PDB entry 7FCV | electron microscopy, 2.90 A resolution | chains B and C of the 4 polymer chains in the assembly

== Chain B (and C) ==
Molecule: Potassium channel AKT1
Organism: Arabidopsis thaliana
Notes: chain C of this document is another copy of the same molecule, construct and numbering; everything in this record applies to it too
UniProt: Q38998 (AKT1_ARATH); residue numbers follow UniProt; this construct covers 1-857
Sequence (857 residues; each row starts with the number of its first residue):
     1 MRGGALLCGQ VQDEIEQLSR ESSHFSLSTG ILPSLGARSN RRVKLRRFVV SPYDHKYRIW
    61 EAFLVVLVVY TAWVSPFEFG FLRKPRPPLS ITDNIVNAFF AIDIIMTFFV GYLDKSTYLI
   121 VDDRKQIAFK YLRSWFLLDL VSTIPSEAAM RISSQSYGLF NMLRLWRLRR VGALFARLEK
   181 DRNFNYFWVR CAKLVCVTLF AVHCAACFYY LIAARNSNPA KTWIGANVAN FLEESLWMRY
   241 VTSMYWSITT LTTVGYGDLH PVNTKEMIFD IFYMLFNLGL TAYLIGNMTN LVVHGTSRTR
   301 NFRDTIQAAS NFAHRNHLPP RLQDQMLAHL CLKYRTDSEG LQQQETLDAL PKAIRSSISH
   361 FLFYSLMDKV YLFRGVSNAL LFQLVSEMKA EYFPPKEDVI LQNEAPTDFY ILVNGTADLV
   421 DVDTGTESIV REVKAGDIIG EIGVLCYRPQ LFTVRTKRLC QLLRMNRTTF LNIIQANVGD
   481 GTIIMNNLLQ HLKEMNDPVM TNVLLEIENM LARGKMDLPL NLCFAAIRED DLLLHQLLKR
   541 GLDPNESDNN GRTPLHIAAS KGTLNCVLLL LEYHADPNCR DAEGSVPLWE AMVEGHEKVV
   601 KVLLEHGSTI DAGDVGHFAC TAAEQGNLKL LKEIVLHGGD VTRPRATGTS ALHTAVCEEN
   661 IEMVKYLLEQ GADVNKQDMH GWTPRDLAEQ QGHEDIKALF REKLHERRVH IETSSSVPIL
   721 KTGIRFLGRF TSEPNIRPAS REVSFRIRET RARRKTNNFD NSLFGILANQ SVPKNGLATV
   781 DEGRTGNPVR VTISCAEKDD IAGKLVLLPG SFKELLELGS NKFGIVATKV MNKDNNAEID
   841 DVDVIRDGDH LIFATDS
Not modelled in the structure: 1-48, 511-857
Construct notes: conflict A379 (Asp in Q38998)
Ion coordination: K+ site 1: T253, V254 (shared with 2 residues of chain A; T253(C), V254(C) of chain C; 2 residues of chain D); K+ site 2: T253 (shared with 1 residue of chain A; T253(C) of chain C; 1 residue of chain D); K+ site 3: G255, Y256 (shared with 2 residues of chain A; G255(C), Y256(C) of chain C; 2 residues of chain D)
Small-molecule neighbours:
  - phosphatidylethanolamine (PTY), molecule 1: A72, W73, L168, V171, G172, R190, K193, C196, V197, L199, F200, H203, Y240, M244, L275, F276, G279, L280, Y283
  - phosphatidylethanolamine (PTY), molecule 2: V195, T198, T296
Curated features (UniProtKB/Swiss-Prot):
  - binding site (a nucleoside 3',5'-cyclic phosphate): L372 to K493
What the authors report for this chain:
  - post-translational modification sites: S26, S338

== Chain B / chain C interface ==
Contacting residue pairs (96):
  S116(B) - L459(C)
  T117(B) - R458(C)
  T117(B) - L459(C)
  Y118(B) - L332(C)  hydrophobic
  Y118(B) - R335(C)
  Y118(B) - L459(C)  hydrophobic
  L178(B) - R303(C)
  E179(B) - R303(C)  hydrogen bond (backbone-side chain)
  D181(B) - R303(C)  hydrogen bond (backbone-side chain)
  R182(B) - R303(C)
  R182(B) - I306(C)
  R182(B) - S310(C)
  R182(B) - L327(C)
  F184(B) - R303(C)  hydrogen bond (backbone-side chain)
  N185(B) - R303(C)
  Y186(B) - R303(C)
  W246(B) - Y256(C)
  T250(B) - V254(C)
  T250(B) - Y256(C)  hydrogen bond
  T253(B) - T252(C)
  T253(B) - T253(C)
  T253(B) - V254(C)
  V254(B) - V254(C)
  G255(B) - V254(C)
  G255(B) - G255(C)
  Y256(B) - Y256(C)
  G257(B) - Y256(C)
  L259(B) - Y256(C)
  H260(B) - Y256(C)
  H260(B) - D258(C)  salt bridge
  P261(B) - Y245(C)
  T264(B) - V241(C)
  M267(B) - V241(C)  hydrophobic
  M267(B) - T242(C)
  D270(B) - Y245(C)
  D270(B) - Y256(C)  hydrogen bond
  I271(B) - M244(C)
  I271(B) - Y245(C)
  I271(B) - I248(C)  hydrophobic
  M274(B) - I248(C)  hydrophobic
  M274(B) - T249(C)
  M274(B) - T252(C)
  M274(B) - V254(C)  hydrophobic
  L275(B) - L199(C)  hydrophobic
  L275(B) - I248(C)  hydrophobic
  L278(B) - L251(C)  hydrophobic
  A282(B) - M288(C)
  Y283(B) - M288(C)  hydrophobic
  I285(B) - I285(C)  hydrophobic
  G286(B) - T289(C)
  G286(B) - V292(C)
  N287(B) - V292(C)
  T289(B) - T289(C)
  N290(B) - V292(C)
  N290(B) - V293(C)
  N290(B) - T296(C)  hydrogen bond
  N290(B) - R300(C)  hydrogen bond
  H294(B) - R300(C)
  H294(B) - D304(C)  salt bridge
  D337(B) - R315(C)
  S338(B) - N311(C)  hydrogen bond
  S338(B) - F312(C)
  S338(B) - R315(C)  hydrogen bond
  E339(B) - F312(C)
  Q342(B) - A308(C)
  Q343(B) - F312(C)
  T346(B) - A308(C)
  L347(B) - F312(C)  hydrophobic
  A349(B) - K333(C)
  L350(B) - L330(C)  hydrophobic
  P351(B) - H329(C)
  A353(B) - D398(C)
  A353(B) - V399(C)
  A353(B) - L401(C)
  I354(B) - Q325(C)
  I354(B) - M326(C)  hydrophobic
  I354(B) - H329(C)
  I354(B) - E397(C)
  S357(B) - L322(C)
  S357(B) - L401(C)
  I358(B) - L322(C)  hydrophobic
  I358(B) - M326(C)  hydrophobic
  F361(B) - H317(C)
  F361(B) - L318(C)  hydrophobic
  F361(B) - P319(C)
  L362(B) - N316(C)
  F382(B) - L401(C)  hydrophobic
  F382(B) - Q402(C)
  F382(B) - N403(C)
  Q383(B) - N403(C)
  Q383(B) - E404(C)  hydrogen bond (side chain-backbone)
  Q383(B) - A405(C)
  Q383(B) - P449(C)
  N472(B) - Y447(C)
  Q475(B) - Y447(C)
  A476(B) - Y447(C)  hydrophobic
Interface residues without a listed pair, chain B (61 interface residues in all): I268, G279, S356, A379, N477
Interface residues without a listed pair, chain C (60 interface residues in all): T198, W237, M238, L284, Q323, I400

== Summary ==
Chain B and chain C form an interface of 61 and 60 residues respectively; the contacts include 10 hydrogen
bonds and 2 salt bridges. Among the polar pairs are H260(B)-D258(C), H294(B)-D304(C) and E179(B)-R303(C).
Chain B binds phosphatidylethanolamine. From UniProt: nucleoside 3',5'-cyclic phosphate-binding residues
L372(B) and K493(B) on chain B. From the paper: modification sites S26(B) and S338(B).
Both chains are Potassium channel AKT1 (Arabidopsis thaliana). Entry 7FCV (Cryo-EM structure of the Potassium
channel AKT1 mutant from Arabidopsis thaliana) was determined by electron microscopy (same publication as 7WSW
and 7XUF).
